Entry 2IS4 (X-ray diffraction, 2.60 A resolution); this record covers chains C and A of the 4 polymer chains in the assembly.

[Chain C]
Molecule: 26-nt DNA strand
Sequence (26 nucleotides; each row starts with the number of its first residue):
     1 TCGAGCACTGCAGTGCTCGTTGTTTA
Disordered / not traced: 21

[Chain A]
Protein: DNA helicase II
Source organism: Escherichia coli
Notes: EC 3.6.1.-
UniProt: P03018 (UVRD_ECOLI); residue numbers follow UniProt; this construct covers 1-680
Amino-acid sequence (680 residues; row label = number of the first residue in the row):
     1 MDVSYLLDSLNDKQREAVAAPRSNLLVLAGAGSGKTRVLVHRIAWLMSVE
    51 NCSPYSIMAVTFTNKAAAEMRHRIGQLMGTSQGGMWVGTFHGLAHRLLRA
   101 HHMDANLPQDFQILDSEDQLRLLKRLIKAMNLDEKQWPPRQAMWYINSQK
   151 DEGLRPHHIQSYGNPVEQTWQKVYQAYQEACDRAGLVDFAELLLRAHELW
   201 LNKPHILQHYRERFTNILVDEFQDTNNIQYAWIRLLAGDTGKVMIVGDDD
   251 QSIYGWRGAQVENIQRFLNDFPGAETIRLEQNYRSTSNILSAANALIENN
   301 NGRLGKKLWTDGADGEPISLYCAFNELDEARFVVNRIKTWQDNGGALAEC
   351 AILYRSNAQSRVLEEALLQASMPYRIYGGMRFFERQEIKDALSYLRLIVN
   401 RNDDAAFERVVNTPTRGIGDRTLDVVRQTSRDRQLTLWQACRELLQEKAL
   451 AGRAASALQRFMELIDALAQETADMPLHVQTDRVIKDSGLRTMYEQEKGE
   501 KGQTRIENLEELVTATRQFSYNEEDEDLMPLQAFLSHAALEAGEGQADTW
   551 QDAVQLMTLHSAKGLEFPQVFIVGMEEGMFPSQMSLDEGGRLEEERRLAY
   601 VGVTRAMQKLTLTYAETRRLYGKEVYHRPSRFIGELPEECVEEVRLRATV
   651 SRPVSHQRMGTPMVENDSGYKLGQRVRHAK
Disordered / not traced: 161-163, 520-528, 545-548, 663-680
Sequence notes: engineered mutation Val-399 (Ala in P03018)
UniProt features mapped onto this chain:
  - binding site (ATP): Gly-32 to Arg-37, Arg-284
  - mutagenesis: Gly-30 (G30D: In uvrD252, UV sensitive, significant loss of DNA-dependent ATPase, helicase activity requires higher ATP and MgCl(2), nearly inactive on 96 bp dsDNA. KM for ATP rises to 1.2 mM)
Metal / ion sites: Mg2+: Thr-36 (together with AMP-PNP)
Small-molecule neighbours: AMP-PNP (ANP; phosphoaminophosphonic acid-adenylate ester): Ser-9, Leu-10, Asn-11, Gln-14, Gly-30, Ala-31, Gly-32, Ser-33, Gly-34, Lys-35, Thr-36, Arg-37, Arg-73, Glu-221, Gln-251, Tyr-283, Arg-284, Gly-564, Glu-566, Arg-605, Met-607
What the authors report for this chain:
  - binding site for AMP-PNP: Gln-14, Lys-35, Arg-37, Arg-73, Tyr-283, Arg-284, Glu-566, Arg-605
  - specificity-determining residues: Gln-14
  - Mg2+ coordination: Thr-36
  - Mg2+ coordination through a water molecule: Asp-220, Glu-221
  - catalytic residues: Glu-221, Gln-251
  - contacts within the chain: Phe-62/Arg-257, Asp-115/Lys-389 (salt bridge), Asp-118/Arg-396 (salt bridge)
  - conformationally variable residues (side-chain flip): Arg-257, Tyr-621
  - binding site for the 26-nt DNA strand: Phe-189, Tyr-254, Trp-256, Arg-355, Gly-419, His-560, Met-584
  - mutagenesis - D115A/D118A, Y621A: decreased catalytic activity
  - mutagenesis - G378T/G379T, R396E, G419T, T422A: decreased binding to dsDNA
  - mutagenesis - T422A: decreased catalytic activity on helicase
  - mutagenesis - G378T/G379T, R396E, G419T: unchanged catalytic activity on helicase
  - mutagenesis - G378T/G379T: decreased growth
  - mutagenesis - A399V: unchanged catalytic activity

[How chain C and chain A interact]
Pairs across the interface - 5 pairs, chain C then chain A:
  DT1(C) / Tyr-621(A)  base contact
  DT1(C) / Gly-622(A)  hydrogen bond to the sugar
  DA4(C) / Arg-121(A)  salt bridge to the phosphate
  DA12(C) / Arg-453(A)  phosphate contact
  DG13(C) / Arg-453(A)  sugar contact
Also at the interface, not in a pair above, chain C (5 interface residues in all): DT14

[Overview]
5 residues of chain C and 4 residues of chain A are in contact; the contacts include 1 hydrogen bond and 1
salt bridge. Among the polar pairs are DT1(C)/Gly-622(A) and DA4(C)/Arg-121(A). From the paper: catalytic
residues Glu-221(A) and Gln-251(A); G378T/G379T, R396E and G419T of chain A, among others, reduce binding to
dsDNA; 7 substitutions were tested in all.
Chain C is a 26-nt DNA strand and chain A is DNA helicase II (Escherichia coli); the structure, Crystal
structure of UvrD-DNA-ADPNP ternary complex, was determined by X-ray diffraction, deposited together with 2IS1
and 2IS6.
